1Z1B - chains E and B of the 7 polymer chains in the assembly; structure by X-ray diffraction, 3.80 A resolution.

== Chain E ==
Molecule: 29-nt DNA strand
Sequence (29 nucleotides; each row starts with the number of its first residue):
    36 ATGCCAACTT AGTATAAAAA AGCTGAACG

== Chain B ==
Protein: Integrase
Organism: Enterobacteria phage lambda
UniProtKB: P03700 (VINT_LAMBD); residues 1-356 here = UniProt positions 1-356
Sequence (356 residues; each row starts with the number of its first residue):
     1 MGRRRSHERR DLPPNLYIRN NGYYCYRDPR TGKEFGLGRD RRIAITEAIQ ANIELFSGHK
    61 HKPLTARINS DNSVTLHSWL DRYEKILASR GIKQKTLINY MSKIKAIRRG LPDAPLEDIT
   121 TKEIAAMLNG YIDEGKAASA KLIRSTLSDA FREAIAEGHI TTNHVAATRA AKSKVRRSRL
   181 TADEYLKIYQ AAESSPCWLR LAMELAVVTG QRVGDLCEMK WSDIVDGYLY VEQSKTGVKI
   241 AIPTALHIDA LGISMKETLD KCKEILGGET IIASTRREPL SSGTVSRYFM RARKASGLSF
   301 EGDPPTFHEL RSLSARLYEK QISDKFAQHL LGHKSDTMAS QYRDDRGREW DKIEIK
Disordered / not traced: 1-6
Construct notes: engineered mutation Lys174 (Glu in P03700); modified residue (342)
Modified / non-standard residues: Tyr342 (o-phosphotyrosine; PTR)
Curated features (UniProtKB/Swiss-Prot):
  - active site: Arg212, Lys235, His308, Arg311, His333, Tyr342 (O-(3'-phospho-DNA)-tyrosine intermediate)
  - mutagenesis: Glu47 (E47A: Complete loss of interaction with the integrase)
Reported in the primary citation:
  - binding site for the 26-nt DNA strand: Asn15, Asn20
  - binding site for the 26-nt DNA strand: Glu34, Gly36
  - specificity-determining residues: Tyr17, Arg27

== Chain E / chain B interface ==
Contacting residue pairs (33; chain E residue first):
  DA52(E) - Arg144(B)  salt bridge to the phosphate
  DA53(E) - Tyr100(B)  sugar contact
  DA54(E) - Thr96(B)  sugar contact
  DA54(E) - Tyr100(B)  hydrogen bond to the phosphate
  DA55(E) - Lys93(B)  hydrogen bond to the phosphate
  DA55(E) - Thr96(B)  hydrogen bond to the phosphate
  DA55(E) - Asn99(B)  hydrogen bond to the base
  DA55(E) - Lys235(B)  phosphate contact
  DA56(E) - Lys93(B)  salt bridge to the phosphate
  DA56(E) - Lys95(B)  base contact
  DA56(E) - Asn99(B)  hydrogen bond to the base
  DA56(E) - Ser234(B)  hydrogen bond to the phosphate
  DA56(E) - Lys235(B)  hydrogen bond to the phosphate
  DG57(E) - Lys95(B)  hydrogen bond to the base
  DG57(E) - Arg212(B)  phosphate contact
  DG57(E) - Val213(B)  phosphate contact
  DG57(E) - Gly214(B)  hydrogen bond to the phosphate
  DG57(E) - His308(B)  phosphate contact
  DC58(E) - Arg177(B)  sugar contact
  DC58(E) - Ser286(B)  hydrogen bond to the phosphate
  DC58(E) - Thr306(B)  hydrogen bond to the phosphate
  DC58(E) - Phe307(B)  hydrogen bond to the phosphate
  DC58(E) - His308(B)  hydrogen bond to the phosphate
  DT59(E) - Gly283(B)  base contact
  DT59(E) - Ser286(B)  phosphate contact
  DT59(E) - Arg287(B)  base contact
  DT59(E) - Met290(B)  phosphate contact
  DT59(E) - Arg293(B)  salt bridge to the phosphate
  DT59(E) - Thr306(B)  phosphate contact
  DG60(E) - Arg287(B)  hydrogen bond to the base
  DG60(E) - Met290(B)  phosphate contact
  DG60(E) - Lys294(B)  salt bridge to the phosphate
  DA61(E) - Arg287(B)  base contact
Other interface residues (no listed pair), chain B (27 interface residues in all): Arg90, Ile92, Ser145, Asp149, Ala170, Ser282

== In short ==
10 residues of chain E face 27 of chain B across their interface, with 14 hydrogen bonds and 4 salt bridges.
Polar pairs include DA55(E)-Asn99(B), DA56(E)-Asn99(B) and DG57(E)-Lys95(B). The paper reports a binding site
for the 26-nt DNA strand at Asn15(B), Asn20(B) and Glu34(B) among others; specificity determinants Tyr17(B)
and Arg27(B).
Chain E is a 29-nt DNA strand and chain B is Integrase (Enterobacteria phage lambda); the structure, Crystal
structure of a lambda integrase dimer bound to a COC' core site, was determined by X-ray diffraction together
with 1Z19 and 1Z1G from the same study.
